PDB entry 4NO6 | X-ray diffraction, 3.00 A resolution | chains L and V of the 28 polymer chains in the assembly

[Chain L]
Molecule: Proteasome subunit beta type-6
From: Saccharomyces cerevisiae S288c
Notes: EC 3.4.25.1
Reference sequence: P23724 (PSB6_YEAST); residues 1-222 here correspond to UniProt positions 20-241 (UniProt number = residue number + 19)
Amino-acid sequence (222 residues; numbered 1 to 222; the number before each row is that of its first residue):
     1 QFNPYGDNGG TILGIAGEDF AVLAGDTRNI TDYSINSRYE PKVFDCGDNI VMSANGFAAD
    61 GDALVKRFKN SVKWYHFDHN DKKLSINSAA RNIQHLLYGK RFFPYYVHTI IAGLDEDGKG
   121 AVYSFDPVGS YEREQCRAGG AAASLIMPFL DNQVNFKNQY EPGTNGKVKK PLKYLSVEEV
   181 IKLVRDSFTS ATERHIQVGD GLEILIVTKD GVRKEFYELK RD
Metal / ion sites: Mg2+: Asp-222 (shared with Ile-163(V), Asp-166(V), Ser-169(V) of chain V)
Small-molecule neighbours: PHQ-Leu-Leu-Leu-vinylsulfone (2M1; N-[(benzyloxy)carbonyl]-L-leucyl-N-[(3S)-5-methyl-1-(methylsulfonyl)hexan-3-yl]-L-leucinamide): Pro-104, Tyr-106, Asp-126, Pro-127, Val-128

[Chain V]
Molecule: Proteasome subunit beta type-2
From: Saccharomyces cerevisiae S288c
Notes: EC 3.4.25.1
Reference sequence: P25043 (PSB2_YEAST); residues 1-232 here correspond to UniProt positions 30-261 (UniProt number = residue number + 29)
Amino-acid sequence (232 residues; each row starts with the number of its first residue):
     1 TTIVGVKFNN GVVIAADTRS TQGPIVADKN CAKLHRISPK IWCAGAGTAA DTEAVTQLIG
    61 SNIELHSLYT SREPRVVSAL QMLKQHLFKY QGHIGAYLIV AGVDPTGSHL FSIHAHGSTD
   121 VGYYLSLGSG SLAAMAVLES HWKQDLTKEE AIKLASDAIQ AGIWNDLGSG SNVDVCVMEI
   181 GKDAEYLRNY LTPNVREEKQ KSYKFPRGTT AVLKESIVNI CDIQEEQVDI TA
Not modelled in the structure: 223-232
Metal / ion sites: Mg2+: Ile-163, Asp-166, Ser-169 (shared with Asp-222(L) of chain L)
Swiss-Prot annotation at these positions:
  - active site: Thr-1 (Nucleophile)

[Chain L / chain V interface]
Contacting residue pairs - 57 pairs, chain L then chain V:
  Ile-30(L) / Leu-167(V)  hydrophobic
  Asp-32(L) / Leu-167(V)
  Tyr-33(L) / Asn-165(V)
  Tyr-33(L) / Asp-166(V)
  Tyr-33(L) / Leu-167(V)  hydrogen bond (backbone-backbone)
  Tyr-33(L) / Gly-168(V)
  Ile-35(L) / Trp-164(V)
  Ile-35(L) / Leu-167(V)  hydrophobic
  Arg-38(L) / Trp-164(V)  hydrogen bond (side chain-backbone)
  Arg-38(L) / Asn-165(V)
  Phe-149(L) / Tyr-203(V)  hydrophobic
  Asn-152(L) / Phe-205(V)
  Gln-153(L) / Tyr-203(V)
  Gln-153(L) / Phe-205(V)
  Asn-158(L) / Thr-209(V)
  Gln-159(L) / Phe-205(V)
  Gln-159(L) / Thr-209(V)
  Tyr-160(L) / Thr-209(V)  hydrogen bond (backbone-backbone)
  Tyr-160(L) / Ala-211(V)  hydrophobic
  Pro-162(L) / Arg-207(V)
  Pro-162(L) / Gly-208(V)
  Gly-166(L) / Ala-211(V)
  Glu-179(L) / Lys-201(V)
  Lys-182(L) / Gln-200(V)
  Leu-183(L) / Tyr-203(V)
  Arg-185(L) / Glu-197(V)  salt bridge
  Arg-185(L) / Gln-200(V)  hydrogen bond
  Asp-186(L) / Lys-199(V)
  Asp-186(L) / Gln-200(V)  hydrogen bond (side chain-backbone)
  Asp-186(L) / Lys-201(V)
  Asp-186(L) / Tyr-203(V)  hydrogen bond
  Thr-189(L) / Arg-196(V)  hydrogen bond
  Ser-190(L) / Arg-196(V)  hydrogen bond
  Glu-193(L) / Val-26(V)
  Glu-193(L) / Lys-29(V)  salt bridge
  Glu-193(L) / Arg-196(V)
  Arg-194(L) / Ile-25(V)
  Arg-194(L) / Val-26(V)  hydrogen bond (backbone-backbone)
  Arg-194(L) / Ala-27(V)  hydrogen bond (side chain-backbone)
  Arg-194(L) / Lys-29(V)
  His-195(L) / Pro-24(V)
  His-195(L) / Ile-25(V)
  Ile-196(L) / Arg-19(V)
  Ile-196(L) / Thr-21(V)
  Ile-196(L) / Pro-24(V)  hydrogen bond (backbone-backbone)
  Ile-196(L) / Val-26(V)  hydrophobic
  Ile-196(L) / Leu-167(V)
  Glu-218(L) / Glu-197(V)
  Lys-220(L) / Asn-194(V)  hydrogen bond (side chain-backbone)
  Arg-221(L) / Trp-164(V)
  Asp-222(L) / Arg-19(V)  salt bridge
  Asp-222(L) / Ile-163(V)
  Asp-222(L) / Asp-166(V)
  Asp-222(L) / Ser-169(V)
  Asp-222(L) / Gly-170(V)
  Asp-222(L) / Ser-171(V)  hydrogen bond (side chain-backbone)
  Asp-222(L) / Asn-194(V)  hydrogen bond
Interface residues without a listed pair, chain L (34 interface residues in all): Arg-28, Ser-34, Leu-145, Glu-161, Gly-163, Gln-197
Interface residues without a listed pair, chain V (32 interface residues in all): Gly-23, Asp-28, Val-195, Pro-206

[In short]
The interface between chain L and chain V involves 34 residues on one side and 32 on the other, with 14
hydrogen bonds and 3 salt bridges. Polar pairs include Arg-185(L)/Glu-197(V), Glu-193(L)/Lys-29(V) and
Asp-222(L)/Arg-19(V). Chain L binds PHQ-Leu-Leu-Leu-vinylsulfone.
Here chain L is Proteasome subunit beta type-6 and chain V is Proteasome subunit beta type-2, both from
Saccharomyces cerevisiae S288c. Entry 4NO6 (yCP in complex with Z-Leu-Leu-Leu-vinylsulfone) was determined by
X-ray diffraction, deposited together with 4NNN, 4NNW, 4NO1, 4NO8 and 4NO9.
